8UN5 - chain A; structure by X-ray diffraction, 1.31 A resolution.

[Chain A]
Molecule: GTPase KRas
Source organism: Homo sapiens
Notes: EC 3.6.5.2; fragment: GTPase, residues 2-168
Reference sequence: P01116 (RASK_HUMAN), isoform P01116-2; residues 2-168 here = UniProt positions 2-168
Amino-acid sequence (169 residues; numbered 0 to 168; the number before each row is that of its first residue; numbering starts at 0):
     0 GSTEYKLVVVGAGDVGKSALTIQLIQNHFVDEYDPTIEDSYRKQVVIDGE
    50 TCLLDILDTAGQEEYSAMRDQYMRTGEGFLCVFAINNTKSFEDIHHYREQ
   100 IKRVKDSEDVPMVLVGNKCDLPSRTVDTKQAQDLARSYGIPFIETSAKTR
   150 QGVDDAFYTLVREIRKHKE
Sequence notes: expression tag (0-1); variant Asp13 (Gly in P01116)
Ion coordination: Mg2+: Ser17 (together with GDP)
Small-molecule neighbours:
  - GDP (guanosine-5'-diphosphate): Ala11, Gly12, Asp13, Val14, Gly15, Lys16, Ser17, Ala18, Phe28, Asp30, Tyr32, Asn116, Lys117, Asp119, Leu120, Ser145, Ala146, Lys147
  - Cpd38 (XQ6; (2E)-1-{(3S)-4-[(7M)-7-[6-amino-4-methyl-3-(trifluoromethyl)pyridin-2-yl]-6-chloro-8-fluoro-2-{[(4R,7aS)-2-methylidenetetrahydro-1H-pyrrolizin-7a(5H)-yl]methoxy}quinazolin-4-yl]-3-methylpiperazin-1-yl}-3-(1,2,3,4-tetrahydroisoquinolin-8-yl)prop-2-en-1-one): Val9, Gly10, Ala11, Gly12, Asp13, Lys16, Pro34, Thr35, Thr58, Ala59, Gly60, Gln61, Glu62, Glu63, Tyr64, Arg68, Asp69, Met72, Phe78, Lys88, Asp92, His95, Tyr96, Gln99, Ile100, Arg102, Val103
Curated features (UniProtKB/Swiss-Prot):
  - motif: Tyr32 to Tyr40 (Effector region)
  - binding site (GTP): Gly10 to Gly12, Val14 to Ala18, Val29 to Thr35, Ala59, Gly60, Asn116 to Asp119
  - modified residue: Thr2 (N-acetylthreonine), Lys104 (N6-acetyllysine)
  - glycosylation: Thr35 (Microbial infection: O-linked (Glc) threonine)

[In short]
Ligands of chain A: GDP and Cpd38. Curated annotation (UniProt) lists 21 GTP-binding residues.
Chain A is GTPase KRas (Homo sapiens); the structure, KRAS-G13D-GDP in complex with Cpd38
((E)-1-((3S)-4-(7-(6-amino-4-methyl-3-(trifluoromethyl)pyridin-2-yl)-6-chloro-8-fluoro-2-(((S)-2-methylenetetrahydro-1H-pyrrolizin-7a(5H)-yl)methoxy)quinazolin-4-yl)-3-methylpiperazin-1-yl)-3-(1,2,3,4-tetrahydroisoquinolin-8-yl)prop-2-en-1-one),
was determined by X-ray diffraction, deposited together with 8UN3 and 8UN4.
